4XZU - chains A and M of the 3 polymer chains in the assembly; structure by X-ray diffraction, 2.61 A resolution.

[Chain A]
Molecule: 3E6 antibody Fab heavy chain
From: Mus musculus
Notes: antibody fragment or engineered binder
Amino-acid sequence (219 residues; each row starts with the number of its first residue):
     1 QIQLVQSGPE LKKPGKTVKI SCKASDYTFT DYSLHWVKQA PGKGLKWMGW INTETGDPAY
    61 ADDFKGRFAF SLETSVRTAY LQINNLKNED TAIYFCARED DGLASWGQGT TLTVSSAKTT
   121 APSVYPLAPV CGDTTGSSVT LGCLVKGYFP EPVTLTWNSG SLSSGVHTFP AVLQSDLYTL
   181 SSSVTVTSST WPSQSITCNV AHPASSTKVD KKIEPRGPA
Unresolved in the structure: 1, 132-133, 217-219
Cystine bridges: Cys22-Cys96, Cys143-Cys198
Bound ions: Mg2+ near Thr135 (its only coordinating residue here)

[Chain M]
Molecule: Coagulation factor VIII
From: Homo sapiens
Reference sequence: P00451 (FA8_HUMAN); residues 2174-2327 here correspond to UniProt positions 2193-2346 (UniProt number = residue number + 19)
Amino-acid sequence (154 residues; row label = number of the first residue in the row):
  2174 CSMPLGMESK AISDAQITAS SYFTNMFATW SPSKARLHLQ GRSNAWRPQV NNPKEWLQVD
  2234 FQKTMKVTGV TTQGVKSLLT SMYVKEFLIS SSQDGHQWTL FFQNGKVKVF QGNQDSFTPV
  2294 VNSLDPPLLT RYLRIHPQSW VHQIALRMEV LGCE
Cystine bridges: Cys2174-Cys2326
Bound ions: Mg2+ near Tyr2195 (its only coordinating residue here)
From the paper describing this entry:
  - conformationally variable residues (side-chain flip): Arg2215

[Interface between chain A and chain M]
Contacting residue pairs - 14 pairs, chain A then chain M:
  Thr30(A) - Gln2213(M)  hydrogen bond (backbone-side chain)
  Asp31(A) - Gln2213(M)
  Asp31(A) - Gly2214(M)  hydrogen bond (backbone-backbone)
  Tyr32(A) - Gln2213(M)
  Tyr32(A) - Arg2215(M)
  Ser33(A) - Gln2213(M)  hydrogen bond
  Trp50(A) - Glu2181(M)
  Asn52(A) - His2211(M)  hydrogen bond (side chain-backbone)
  Asn52(A) - Gln2213(M)  hydrogen bond
  Thr53(A) - Gln2213(M)  hydrogen bond (backbone-side chain)
  Glu54(A) - Gln2213(M)
  Thr55(A) - His2211(M)
  Asp100(A) - Arg2215(M)  salt bridge
  Asp101(A) - Arg2215(M)  salt bridge
Also at the interface, not in a pair above, chain A (13 interface residues in all): Ile51, Asp57
The authors on this interface:
  - pairs named by the authors: Asp100(A)-Arg2215(M) (hydrogen bond)
  - epitope / paratope residues, chain A: Asp100(A)
  - epitope / paratope residues, chain M: Glu2181(M), His2211(M), Gln2213(M), Gly2214(M), Arg2215(M)

[In short]
Chain A and chain M form an interface of 13 and 5 residues respectively; the contacts include 6 hydrogen bonds
and 2 salt bridges. Polar contacts include Asp100(A)-Arg2215(M), Asp101(A)-Arg2215(M) and Thr30(A)-Gln2213(M).
The authors report a hydrogen bond between Asp100(A) and Arg2215(M). The paper reports epitope/paratope
residues Asp100(A) and Glu2181(M) among others; conformational variability at Arg2215(M).
Chain A is 3E6 antibody Fab heavy chain (Mus musculus) and chain M is Coagulation factor VIII (Homo sapiens);
the structure, Crystal Structure of the Human Factor VIII C2 Domain in Complex with Murine 3E6 Inhibitory
Antibody, was determined by X-ray diffraction.
